PDB entry 6ME0 | electron microscopy, 3.60 A resolution | chains B and C of the 3 polymer chains in the assembly

== Chain B ==
Molecule: Sense Target DNA
Sequence (45 nucleotides; each row starts with the number of its first residue; numbers below 1 keep their minus sign (DG-15 is residue -15)):
   -15 GATAGAGATT TTCCCAGGGT TGGCCGAGCG GATGAGGCAG CGAAC
Not modelled in the structure: -15 to 0, 17-29
Ion coordination: Mg2+ site 1: DG14, DG15 (shared with 2 residues of chain A); Mg2+ site 2: DG15 (shared with 3 residues of chain A)

== Chain C ==
Name: Maturase reverse transcriptase
Source organism: Thermosynechococcus elongatus (strain BP-1)
UniProt: Q8DMK2 (Q8DMK2_THEEB); residues 1-562 here = UniProt positions 1-562
Amino-acid sequence (562 residues; row label = number of the first residue in the row):
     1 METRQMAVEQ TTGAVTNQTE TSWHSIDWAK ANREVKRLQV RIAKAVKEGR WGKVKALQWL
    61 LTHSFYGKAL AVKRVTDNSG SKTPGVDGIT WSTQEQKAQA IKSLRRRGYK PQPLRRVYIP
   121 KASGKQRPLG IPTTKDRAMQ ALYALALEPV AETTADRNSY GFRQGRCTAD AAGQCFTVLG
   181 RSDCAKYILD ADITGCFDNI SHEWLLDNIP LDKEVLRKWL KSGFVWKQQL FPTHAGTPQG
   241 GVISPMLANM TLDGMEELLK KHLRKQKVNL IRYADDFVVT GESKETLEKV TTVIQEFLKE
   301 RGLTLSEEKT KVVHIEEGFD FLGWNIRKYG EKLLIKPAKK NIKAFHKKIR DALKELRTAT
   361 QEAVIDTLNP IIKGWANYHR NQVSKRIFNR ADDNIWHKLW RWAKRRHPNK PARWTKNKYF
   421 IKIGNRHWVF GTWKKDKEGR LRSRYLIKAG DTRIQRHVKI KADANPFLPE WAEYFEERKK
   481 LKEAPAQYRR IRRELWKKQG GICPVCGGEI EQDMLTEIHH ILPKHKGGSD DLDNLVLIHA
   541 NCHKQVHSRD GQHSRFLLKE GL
Not modelled in the structure: 1-26, 233-240, 434-441, 457-562
Sequence notes: conflict Asp275 (Gly in Q8DMK2)
Reported in the primary citation:
  - mutagenesis - R357E/T358G/R405E/R406E, R357E/T358G/T360G/R405E/R406E/H407D/K410D/K418D, T360G/H407D/K410D/K418D: abolished catalytic activity

== How chain B and chain C interact ==
Contacting residue pairs - 29 pairs, chain B then chain C:
  DG1(B) - Lys332(C)  salt bridge to the phosphate
  DG1(B) - Leu334(C)  base contact
  DG1(B) - Lys336(C)  base contact
  DG1(B) - Val383(C)  base contact
  DG2(B) - Val383(C)  phosphate contact
  DG2(B) - Lys385(C)  sugar contact
  DG3(B) - Lys385(C)  salt bridge to the phosphate
  DG3(B) - Ile454(C)  phosphate contact
  DT4(B) - Asn389(C)  hydrogen bond to the base
  DT4(B) - Asp451(C)  phosphate contact
  DT5(B) - Asn389(C)  base contact
  DT5(B) - Asn425(C)  phosphate contact
  DT5(B) - Arg426(C)  salt bridge to the phosphate
  DG6(B) - His427(C)  phosphate contact
  DG6(B) - Trp428(C)  sugar contact
  DG7(B) - Asp393(C)  hydrogen bond to the base
  DG7(B) - Trp396(C)  stacking on the base
  DG7(B) - Trp428(C)  hydrogen bond to the phosphate
  DC8(B) - Trp400(C)  sugar contact
  DC8(B) - Ala412(C)  phosphate contact
  DC8(B) - Arg413(C)  base contact
  DC8(B) - Lys416(C)  base contact
  DC8(B) - Trp428(C)  sugar contact
  DC9(B) - Arg413(C)  hydrogen bond to the phosphate
  DG10(B) - Pro411(C)  phosphate contact
  DG10(B) - Ala412(C)  hydrogen bond to the phosphate
  DG10(B) - Arg413(C)  salt bridge to the phosphate
  DA11(B) - Pro411(C)  phosphate contact
  DG14(B) - Asn409(C)  hydrogen bond to the base
Also at the interface, not in a pair above, chain B (15 interface residues in all): DC13, DG15, DA16
Also at the interface, not in a pair above, chain C (26 interface residues in all): Gln382, Ser384, Arg386, Arg405, Pro408, Arg453

== Overview ==
The interface between chain B and chain C involves 15 residues on one side and 26 on the other; the contacts
include 6 hydrogen bonds, 4 salt bridges and 1 aromatic stacking contact. Polar pairs include
DT4(B)-Asn389(C), DG7(B)-Asp393(C) and DG14(B)-Asn409(C). The paper reports that R357E/T358G/R405E/R406E,
R357E/T358G/T360G/R405E/R406E/H407D/K410D/K418D and T360G/H407D/K410D/K418D of chain C abolish catalytic
activity.
Chain B is Sense Target DNA and chain C is Maturase reverse transcriptase (Thermosynechococcus elongatus
(strain BP-1)); the structure, Structure of a group II intron retroelement prior to DNA integration, was
determined by electron microscopy.
